Entry 4O99 (X-ray diffraction, 1.96 A resolution); this record covers chains B and D of the 4 polymer chains in the assembly.

# Chain B (and D)
Protein: Acetyl-CoA acetyltransferase
Source organism: Ralstonia eutropha
Notes: EC 2.3.1.9; chain D of this document is another copy of the same molecule, construct and numbering; everything in this record applies to it too
UniProtKB: P14611 (THIL_CUPNH); numbering as in UniProt (aligned over 2-393)
Sequence (392 residues; numbered 2 to 393; the number before each row is that of its first residue):
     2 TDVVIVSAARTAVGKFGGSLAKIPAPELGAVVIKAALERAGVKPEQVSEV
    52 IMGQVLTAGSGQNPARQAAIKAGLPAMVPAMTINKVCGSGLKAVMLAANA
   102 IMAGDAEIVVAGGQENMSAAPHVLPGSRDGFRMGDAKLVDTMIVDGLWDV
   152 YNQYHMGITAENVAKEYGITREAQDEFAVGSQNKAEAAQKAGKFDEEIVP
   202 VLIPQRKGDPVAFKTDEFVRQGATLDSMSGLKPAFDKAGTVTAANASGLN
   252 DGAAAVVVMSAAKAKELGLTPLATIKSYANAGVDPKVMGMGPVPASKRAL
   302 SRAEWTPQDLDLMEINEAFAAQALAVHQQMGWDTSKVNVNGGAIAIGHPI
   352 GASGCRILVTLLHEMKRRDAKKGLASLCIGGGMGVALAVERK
Curated features (UniProtKB/Swiss-Prot):
  - active site: C88 (Acyl-thioester intermediate), H349 (Proton acceptor), C379 (Proton acceptor)
  - mutagenesis: C88 (C88S: Almost complete loss of acetoacetyl-CoA thiolase activity), H156 (H156A: Almost complete loss of acetoacetyl-CoA thiolase activity), F219 (F219A: About 50% loss of acetoacetyl-CoA thiolase activity; F219Y: 2-fold increase of acetoacetyl-CoA thiolase activity), R221 (R221A: Almost complete loss of acetoacetyl-CoA thiolase activity), S248 (S248A: About 40% loss of acetoacetyl-CoA thiolase activity), H349 (H349A: Almost complete loss of acetoacetyl-CoA thiolase activity), C379 (C379S: Almost complete loss of acetoacetyl-CoA thiolase activity)

# Chain B / chain D interface
Residue-residue contacts (16; chain B residue first):
  S128(B) with G131(D); F132(D), hydrogen bond (backbone-backbone)
  R129(B) with G131(D); F132(D), hydrogen bond (backbone-backbone); R133(D), hydrogen bond (side chain-backbone); M134(D)
  D130(B) with D130(D); G131(D)
  G131(B) with S128(D); R129(D); D130(D); G131(D)
  F132(B) with S128(D), hydrogen bond (backbone-backbone); R129(D), hydrogen bond (backbone-backbone)
  R133(B) with R129(D), hydrogen bond (backbone-side chain)
  M134(B) with R129(D)
Interface residues without a listed pair, chain B (8 interface residues in all): L125
Interface residues without a listed pair, chain D (8 interface residues in all): L125

# Summary
Chain B and chain D each contribute 8 residues to their interface, with 6 hydrogen bonds. Among the polar
pairs are R129(B)-R133(D), S128(B)-F132(D) and R129(B)-F132(D). From UniProt: 3 active-site residues and 7
mutagenesis sites on chain B.
Both chains are Acetyl-CoA acetyltransferase (Ralstonia eutropha). Entry 4O99 (Crystal structure of
Beta-ketothiolase (PhaA) from Ralstonia eutropha H16) was determined by X-ray diffraction, deposited together
with 4O9A and 4O9C.
